Entry 8X5D (electron microscopy, 3.10 A resolution); this record covers chains G and O of the 13 polymer chains in the assembly.

# Chain G
Protein: CRISPR system Cms endoribonuclease Csm3
Organism: Mycobacterium tuberculosis
UniProtKB: A0A045JG98 (A0A045JG98_MYCTX); numbering as in UniProt (aligned over 1-236)
Chain sequence (239 residues; row label = number of the first residue in the row; numbers below 1 keep their minus sign (Met-2 is residue -2)):
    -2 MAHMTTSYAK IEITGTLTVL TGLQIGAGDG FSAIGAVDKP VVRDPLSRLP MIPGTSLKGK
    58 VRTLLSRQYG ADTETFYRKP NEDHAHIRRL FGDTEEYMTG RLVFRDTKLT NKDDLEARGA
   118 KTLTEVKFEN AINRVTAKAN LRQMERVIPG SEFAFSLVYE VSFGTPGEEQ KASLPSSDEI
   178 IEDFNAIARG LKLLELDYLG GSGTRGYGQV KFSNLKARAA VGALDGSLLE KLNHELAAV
Unresolved in the structure: -2 to 9, 25-35, 40-46, 59-119, 150-193, 210-236
Construct notes: initiating methionine (-2); expression tag (-1 to 0)

# Chain O
Molecule: 184-nt RNA strand
Organism: Mycobacterium tuberculosis
Sequence (184 nucleotides; numbered -27 to 156; the number before each row is that of its first residue; numbers below 1 keep their minus sign (G-27 is residue -27)):
   -27 GUCGUCAGAC CCAAAACCCC GAGAGGGGAC GGAAACUUAA AACCGUGUUG CACUGCAACC
    33 CGGAAUUCUU GCACGUCGUC AGACCCAAAA CCCCGAGAGG GGACGGAAAC UUAAAACCGU
    93 GUUGCACUGC AACCCGGAAU UCUUGCACGU CGUCAGACCC AAAACCCCGA GAGGGGACGG
   153 AAAC
Unresolved in the structure: -27 to 3, 51-156

# Chain G / chain O interface
Residue-residue contacts (26):
  Gln21(G) - U10(O)  phosphate contact
  Ile22(G) - U10(O)  phosphate contact
  Gly23(G) - U9(O)  sugar contact
  Gly23(G) - U10(O)  hydrogen bond to the phosphate
  Ala24(G) - U9(O)  hydrogen bond to the sugar
  Lys55(G) - A7(O)  phosphate contact
  Lys55(G) - C8(O)  phosphate contact
  Gly56(G) - C8(O)  phosphate contact
  Phe125(G) - C15(O)  base contact
  Glu126(G) - C15(O)  phosphate contact
  Asn127(G) - A13(O)  hydrogen bond to the sugar
  Asn127(G) - A14(O)  sugar contact
  Asn127(G) - C15(O)  sugar contact
  Ala128(G) - A13(O)  base contact
  Ile129(G) - A14(O)  hydrogen bond to the phosphate
  Ile129(G) - C16(O)  sugar contact
  Leu138(G) - C15(O)  base contact
  Arg139(G) - A13(O)  hydrogen bond to the sugar
  Tyr195(G) - A11(O)  hydrogen bond to the phosphate
  Gly198(G) - U10(O)  sugar contact
  Gly198(G) - A11(O)  phosphate contact
  Ser199(G) - A11(O)  hydrogen bond to the phosphate
  Gly200(G) - A11(O)  phosphate contact
  Thr201(G) - A12(O)  hydrogen bond to the phosphate
  Arg202(G) - A12(O)  salt bridge to the phosphate
  Arg202(G) - A13(O)  phosphate contact
Interface residues without a listed pair, chain G (24 interface residues in all): Lys36, Ser53, Lys57, Ala136, Gly197

# In short
24 residues of chain G and 10 residues of chain O are in contact, with 8 hydrogen bonds and 1 salt bridge.
Polar pairs include Ala24(G)-U9(O), Asn127(G)-A13(O) and Arg139(G)-A13(O).
Chain G is CRISPR system Cms endoribonuclease Csm3 and chain O is a 184-nt RNA strand, both from Mycobacterium
tuberculosis; the structure, The cryo-EM structure of the Mycobacterium tuberculosis CRISPR-Csm complex, was
determined by electron microscopy (same publication as 8WFX).
